8TDP - chain A; structure by X-ray diffraction, 1.85 A resolution.

== Chain A ==
Molecule: Mycocyclosin synthase
Organism: Mycobacterium tuberculosis H37Rv
Notes: EC 1.14.19.70
Reference sequence: P9WPP7 (CP121_MYCTU); residues 2-396 here = UniProt positions 2-396
Chain sequence (395 residues; row label = number of the first residue in the row):
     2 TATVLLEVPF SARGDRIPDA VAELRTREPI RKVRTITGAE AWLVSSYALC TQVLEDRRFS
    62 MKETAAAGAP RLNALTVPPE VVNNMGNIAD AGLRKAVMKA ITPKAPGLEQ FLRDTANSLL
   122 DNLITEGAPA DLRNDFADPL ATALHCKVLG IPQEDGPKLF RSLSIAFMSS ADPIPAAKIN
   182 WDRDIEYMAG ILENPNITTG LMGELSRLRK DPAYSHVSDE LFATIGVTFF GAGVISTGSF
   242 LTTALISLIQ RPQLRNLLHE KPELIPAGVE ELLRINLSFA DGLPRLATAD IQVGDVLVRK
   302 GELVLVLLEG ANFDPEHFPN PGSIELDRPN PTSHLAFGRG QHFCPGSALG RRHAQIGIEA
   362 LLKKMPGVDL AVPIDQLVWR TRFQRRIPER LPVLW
UniProt features mapped onto this chain:
  - binding site (substrate): Thr77, Asn85, Met86, Ser237, Lys301, Gln385
  - binding site (heme): Arg286, His343, Cys345
  - site: Phe168 (Participates in a stacking interactions with the tyrosyl of cYY), Trp182 (Participates in a stacking interactions with the tyrosyl of cYY), Pro346 (Important for the position of heme)
  - mutagenesis: Ala233 (A233G: Has little effect on the heme conformation but significantly alters the environment of the heme and the affinity for azoles), Ser237 (S237A: Has little effect on the heme conformation but significantly alters the environment of the heme and the affinity for azoles), Ser279 (S279A: Has little effect), Phe338 (F338H: No significant change), Pro346 (P346I: Considerable effects on the heme macrocycle conformation. Mutant leads to a more planar heme conformation), Arg386 (R386I: No significant change)
Ion coordination: heme Fe: Cys345 (together with hydrogen peroxide)
Small-molecule neighbours:
  - heme (HEM): Met62, Met86, His146, Phe230, Ala233, Gly234, Ser237, Thr238, Phe241, Leu274, Phe280, Leu284, Arg286, Leu309, Leu336, Ala337, Phe338, Gly339, Gln342, His343, Cys345, Pro346, Gly347, Leu350, Gly351
  - hydrogen peroxide (PEO): Ala233, Ser237, Phe280, Arg386
  - Cyclo(tyr-tyr) (YTT; (3S,6S)-3,6-bis(4-hydroxybenzyl)piperazine-2,5-dione): Met62, Thr77, Val78, Val82, Val83, Asn85, Ala167, Phe168, Trp182, Thr229, Ala233, Gln385, Arg386
Reported in the primary citation:
  - heme coordination: Cys345

== Overview ==
Bound to chain A: heme, Cyclo(tyr-tyr) and hydrogen peroxide. From UniProt: 6 substrate-binding residues, 3
heme-binding residues and 6 mutagenesis sites. The paper reports heme coordination by Cys345.
Chain A is Mycocyclosin synthase (Mycobacterium tuberculosis H37Rv); the structure, Time-resolved SFX-XFEL
crystal structure of CYP121 bound with cYY reacted with peracetic acid for 200 milliseconds, was determined by
X-ray diffraction, deposited together with 8TDQ.
